Entry 1Z1I (X-ray diffraction, 2.80 A resolution); this record covers chain A.

[Chain A]
Name: 3C-like proteinase
Organism: SARS coronavirus
Notes: EC 3.4.22.-
UniProt: P59641 (R1AB_CVHSA); residues 1-306 here correspond to UniProt positions 3241-3546 (UniProt number = residue number + 3240)
Sequence (306 residues; each row starts with the number of its first residue):
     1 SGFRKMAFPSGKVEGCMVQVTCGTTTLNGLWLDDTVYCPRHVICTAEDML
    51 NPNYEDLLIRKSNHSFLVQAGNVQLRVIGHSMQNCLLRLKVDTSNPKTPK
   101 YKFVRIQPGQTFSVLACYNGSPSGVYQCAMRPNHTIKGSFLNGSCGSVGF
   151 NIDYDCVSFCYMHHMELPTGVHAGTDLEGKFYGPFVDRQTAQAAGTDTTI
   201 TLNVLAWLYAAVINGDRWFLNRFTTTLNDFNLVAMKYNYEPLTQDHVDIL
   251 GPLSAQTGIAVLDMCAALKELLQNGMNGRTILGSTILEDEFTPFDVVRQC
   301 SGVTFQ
Disordered / not traced: 302-306
What the authors report for this chain:
  - catalytic residues: His41, Cys145 (citing earlier work)

[Overview]
From the paper: catalytic residues His41 and Cys145.
Chain A is 3C-like proteinase (SARS coronavirus); the structure, Crystal structure of native SARS CLpro, was
determined by X-ray diffraction together with 1Z1J from the same study.
